Entry 5C4X (X-ray diffraction, 4.00 A resolution); this record covers chains A and E of the 15 polymer chains in the assembly.

[Chain A]
Name: DNA-directed RNA polymerase II subunit RPB1
Organism: Saccharomyces cerevisiae (strain ATCC 204508 / S288c)
Notes: EC 2.7.7.6
UniProtKB: P04050 (RPB1_YEAST); residues 1-1733 here = UniProt positions 1-1733
Chain sequence (1733 residues; numbered 1 to 1733; the number before each row is that of its first residue):
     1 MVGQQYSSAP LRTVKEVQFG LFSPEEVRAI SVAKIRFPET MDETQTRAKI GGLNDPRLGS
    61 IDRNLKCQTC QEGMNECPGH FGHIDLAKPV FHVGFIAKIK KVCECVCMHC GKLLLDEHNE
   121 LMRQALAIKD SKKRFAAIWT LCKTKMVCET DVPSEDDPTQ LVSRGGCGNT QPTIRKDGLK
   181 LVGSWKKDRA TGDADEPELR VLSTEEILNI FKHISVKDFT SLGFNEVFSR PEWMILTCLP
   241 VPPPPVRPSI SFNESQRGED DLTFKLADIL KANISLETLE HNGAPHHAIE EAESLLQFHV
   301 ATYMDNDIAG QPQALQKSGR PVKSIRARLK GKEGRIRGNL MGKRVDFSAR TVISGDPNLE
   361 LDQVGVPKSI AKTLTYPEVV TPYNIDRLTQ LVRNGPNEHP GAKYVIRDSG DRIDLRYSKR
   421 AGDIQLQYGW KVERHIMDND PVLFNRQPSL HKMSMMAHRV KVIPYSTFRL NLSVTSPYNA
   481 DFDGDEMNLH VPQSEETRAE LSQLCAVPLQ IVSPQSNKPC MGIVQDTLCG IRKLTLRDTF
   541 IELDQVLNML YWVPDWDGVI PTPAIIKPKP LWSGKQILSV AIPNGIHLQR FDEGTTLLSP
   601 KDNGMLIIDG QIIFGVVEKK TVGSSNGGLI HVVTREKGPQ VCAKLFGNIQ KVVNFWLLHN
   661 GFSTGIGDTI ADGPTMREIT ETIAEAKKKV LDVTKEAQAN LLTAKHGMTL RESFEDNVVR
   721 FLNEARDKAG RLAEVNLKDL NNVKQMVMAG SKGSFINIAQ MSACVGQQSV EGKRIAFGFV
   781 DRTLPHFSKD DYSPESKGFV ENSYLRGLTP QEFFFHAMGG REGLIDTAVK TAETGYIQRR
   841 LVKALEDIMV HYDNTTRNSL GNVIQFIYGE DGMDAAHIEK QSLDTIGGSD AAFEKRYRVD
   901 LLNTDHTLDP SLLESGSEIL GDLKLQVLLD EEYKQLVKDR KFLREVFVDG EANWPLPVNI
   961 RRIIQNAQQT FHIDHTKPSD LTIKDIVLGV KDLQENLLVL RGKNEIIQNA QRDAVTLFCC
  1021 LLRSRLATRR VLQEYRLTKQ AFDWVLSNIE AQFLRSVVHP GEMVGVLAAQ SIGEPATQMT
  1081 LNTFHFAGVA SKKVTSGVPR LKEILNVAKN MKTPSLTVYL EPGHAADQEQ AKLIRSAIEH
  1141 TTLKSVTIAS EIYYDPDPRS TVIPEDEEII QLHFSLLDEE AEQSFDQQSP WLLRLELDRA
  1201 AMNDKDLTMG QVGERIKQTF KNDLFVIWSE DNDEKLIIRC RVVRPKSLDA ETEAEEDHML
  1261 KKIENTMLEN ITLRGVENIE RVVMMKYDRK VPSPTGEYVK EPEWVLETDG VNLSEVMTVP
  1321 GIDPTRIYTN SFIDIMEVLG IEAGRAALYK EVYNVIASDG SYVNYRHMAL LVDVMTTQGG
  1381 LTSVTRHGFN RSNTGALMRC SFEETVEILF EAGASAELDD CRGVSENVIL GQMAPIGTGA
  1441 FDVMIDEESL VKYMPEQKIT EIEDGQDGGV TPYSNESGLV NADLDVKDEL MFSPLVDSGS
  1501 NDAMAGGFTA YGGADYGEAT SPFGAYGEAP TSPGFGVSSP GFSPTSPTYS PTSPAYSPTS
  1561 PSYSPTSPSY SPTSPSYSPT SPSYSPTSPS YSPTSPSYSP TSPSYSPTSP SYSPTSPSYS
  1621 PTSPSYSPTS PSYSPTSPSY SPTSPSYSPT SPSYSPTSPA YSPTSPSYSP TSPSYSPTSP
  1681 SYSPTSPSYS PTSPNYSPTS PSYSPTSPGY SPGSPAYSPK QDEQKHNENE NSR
Unresolved in the structure: 1, 1176-1184, 1246-1253, 1455-1733
Metal / ion sites: Zn2+ site 1: C67, H80; Zn2+ site 2: C110, C148, C167; Mg2+ near D1420 (its only coordinating residue here)
Curated features (UniProtKB/Swiss-Prot):
  - region: P248 to D260 (Lid loop), N306 to K323 (Rudder loop), P810 to E822 (Bridging helix)
  - binding site (Zn(2+)): C67, C70, C77, H80, C107, C110, C148, C167
  - binding site (Mg(2+)): D481, D483, D485
  - modified residue: T1471 (Phosphothreonine)
  - cross-link (Glycyl lysine isopeptide (Lys-Gly)): K695 (interchain with G-Cter in ubiquitin), K1246 (interchain with G-Cter in ubiquitin), K1350 (interchain with G-Cter in ubiquitin)
Reported in the primary citation:
  - conformationally variable residues (loop rearrangement): Q1078 to G1097

[Chain E]
Name: DNA-directed RNA polymerases I, II, and III subunit RPABC1
Organism: Saccharomyces cerevisiae (strain ATCC 204508 / S288c)
UniProtKB: P20434 (RPAB1_YEAST); residues 1-215 here = UniProt positions 1-215
Chain sequence (215 residues; numbered 1 to 215; the number before each row is that of its first residue):
     1 MDQENERNIS RLWRAFRTVK EMVKDRGYFI TQEEVELPLE DFKAKYCDSM GRPQRKMMSF
    61 QANPTEESIS KFPDMGSLWV EFCDEPSVGV KTMKTFVIHI QEKNFQTGIF VYQNNITPSA
   121 MKLVPSIPPA TIETFNEAAL VVNITHHELV PKHIRLSSDE KRELLKRYRL KESQLPRIQR
   181 ADPVALYLGL KRGEVVKIIR KSETSGRYAS YRICM
Unresolved in the structure: 1

[Chain A / chain E interface]
Contacting residue pairs - 103 pairs, chain A then chain E:
  D853(A) with Y168(E)
  R857(A) with Y168(E), hydrogen bond (side chain-backbone); R169(E); Q174(E)
  L860(A) with Q174(E)
  G861(A) with Q174(E), hydrogen bond (backbone-side chain)
  N862(A) with Q174(E); R177(E)
  V863(A) with L170(E), hydrophobic; Q174(E), hydrogen bond (backbone-backbone); P176(E)
  Q865(A) with Y208(E)
  F866(A) with Y168(E), hydrophobic; L175(E), hydrophobic; Y208(E), hydrogen bond (backbone-side chain); Y211(E), hydrophobic
  I867(A) with Y208(E), hydrophobic
  G869(A) with T204(E)
  E870(A) with R200(E), salt bridge; S202(E), hydrogen bond; T204(E); S205(E), hydrogen bond (backbone-side chain); Y208(E)
  D871(A) with T204(E), hydrogen bond
  F942(A) with G206(E); R207(E)
  E945(A) with K201(E), salt bridge
  V946(A) with K201(E); S202(E); G206(E)
  F947(A) with E203(E)
  W954(A) with E203(E)
  L956(A) with T204(E)
  N1004(A) with E163(E); R167(E)
  I1006(A) with E163(E); L164(E), hydrophobic; R167(E); Y168(E), hydrophobic; Y211(E)
  A1010(A) with Y168(E)
  D1013(A) with S205(E), hydrogen bond (backbone-side chain); R207(E)
  A1014(A) with S205(E)
  V1015(A) with S205(E)
  T1016(A) with S205(E); G206(E); R207(E)
  L1017(A) with E203(E); T204(E); S205(E), hydrogen bond (backbone-backbone); G206(E)
  E1315(A) with A138(E)
  M1317(A) with V142(E); H147(E)
  T1318(A) with R11(E), hydrogen bond; R14(E), hydrogen bond (backbone-side chain); A138(E); V141(E); V142(E)
  P1324(A) with V142(E), hydrophobic; H147(E)
  T1325(A) with H146(E); H147(E), hydrogen bond (backbone-side chain); E148(E), hydrogen bond (backbone-backbone)
  R1326(A) with E148(E)
  I1327(A) with H147(E), hydrogen bond (backbone-side chain)
  M1336(A) with D182(E)
  E1337(A) with P183(E)
  V1338(A) with I144(E); P183(E)
  L1339(A) with I144(E); H147(E); V150(E); P183(E); V184(E)
  G1340(A) with D182(E); P183(E)
  I1341(A) with I178(E), hydrophobic; D182(E), hydrogen bond (backbone-side chain); R212(E)
  E1342(A) with P151(E); H153(E); I198(E); R200(E), salt bridge; R212(E), salt bridge
  A1343(A) with L149(E); V150(E), hydrophobic
  R1345(A) with R200(E)
  A1346(A) with L149(E)
  A1347(A) with L149(E)
  Y1349(A) with E203(E)
  Y1365(A) with E203(E); T204(E)
  R1366(A) with T204(E)
  T1376(A) with R212(E), hydrogen bond (backbone-side chain)
  T1377(A) with P176(E); R212(E)
  Q1378(A) with R177(E)
  G1379(A) with R177(E), hydrogen bond (backbone-backbone); I178(E); Q179(E), hydrogen bond (backbone-backbone)
  N1393(A) with R177(E), hydrogen bond
Also at the interface, not in a pair above, chain A (55 interface residues in all): I1007, P1320, Y1328
Also at the interface, not in a pair above, chain E (43 interface residues in all): S173, A209, S210

[Overview]
Chain A and chain E form an interface of 55 and 43 residues respectively; the contacts include 19 hydrogen
bonds and 4 salt bridges. Polar pairs include E870(A)-R200(E), E945(A)-K201(E) and E1342(A)-R200(E). From
UniProt: 8 Zn2+-binding residues and 3 Mg2+-binding residues on chain A. From the paper: conformational
variability at Q1078(A).
Chain A is DNA-directed RNA polymerase II subunit RPB1 and chain E is DNA-directed RNA polymerases I, II, and
III subunit RPABC1, both from Saccharomyces cerevisiae (strain ATCC 204508 / S288c); the structure, Crystal
structure of a transcribing RNA Polymerase II complex reveals a complete transcription bubble, was determined
by X-ray diffraction, deposited together with 5C3E, 5C44, 5C4A and 5C4J.
